PDB entry 4BON | electron microscopy, 40.00 A resolution (very low resolution: no residue pairs are listed; an interface is given only as per-side residue counts) | chains B and C of the 5 polymer chains in the assembly

[Chain B]
Protein: Acetylcholine receptor beta subunit
Source organism: Torpedo marmorata
UniProt: Q6S3I0 (Q6S3I0_TORMA); residues -23 to 469 here correspond to UniProt positions 1-493 (UniProt number = residue number + 24)
Amino-acid sequence (493 residues; row label = number of the first residue in the row; numbers below 1 keep their minus sign (Met-23 is residue -23)):
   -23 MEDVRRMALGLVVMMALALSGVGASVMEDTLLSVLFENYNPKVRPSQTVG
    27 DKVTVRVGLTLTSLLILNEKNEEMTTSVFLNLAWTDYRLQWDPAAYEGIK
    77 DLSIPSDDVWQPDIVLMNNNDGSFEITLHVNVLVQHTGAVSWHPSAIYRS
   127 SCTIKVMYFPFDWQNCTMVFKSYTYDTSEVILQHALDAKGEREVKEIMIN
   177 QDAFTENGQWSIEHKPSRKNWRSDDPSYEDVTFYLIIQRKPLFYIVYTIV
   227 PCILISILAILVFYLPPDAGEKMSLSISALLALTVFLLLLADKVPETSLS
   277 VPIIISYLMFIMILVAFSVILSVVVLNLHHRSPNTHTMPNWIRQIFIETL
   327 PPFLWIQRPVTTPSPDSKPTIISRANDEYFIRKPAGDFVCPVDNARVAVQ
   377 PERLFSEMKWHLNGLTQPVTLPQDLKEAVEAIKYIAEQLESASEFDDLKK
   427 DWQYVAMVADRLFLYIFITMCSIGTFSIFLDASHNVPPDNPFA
Not modelled in the structure: -23 to 0, 165-173, 313-402
Disulfide bonds: Cys128-Cys142

[Chain C]
Protein: Acetylcholine receptor delta subunit
Source organism: Torpedo marmorata
UniProt: Q6S3H8 (Q6S3H8_TORMA); residues -20 to 501 here correspond to UniProt positions 1-522 (UniProt number = residue number + 21)
Amino-acid sequence (522 residues; numbered -20 to 501; the number before each row is that of its first residue; numbers below 1 keep their minus sign (Met-20 is residue -20)):
   -20 MGNIHFVYLLISCLYYSGCSGVNEEERLINDLLIVNKYNKHVRPVKHNNE
    30 VVNIALSLTLSNLISLKETDETLTTNVWMDHAWYDHRLTWNASEYSDISI
    80 LRLRPELIWIPDIVLQNNNDGQYNVAYFCNVLVRPNGYVTWLPPAIFRSS
   130 CPINVLYFPFDWQNCSLKFTALNYNANEISMDLMTDTIDGKDYPIEWIII
   180 DPEAFTENGEWEIIHKPAKKNIYGDKFPNGTNYQDVTFYLIIRRKPLFYV
   230 INFITPCVLISFLAALAFYLPAESGEKMSTAICVLLAQAVFLLLTSQRLP
   280 ETALAVPLIGKYLMFIMSLVTGVVVNCGIVLNFHFRTPSTHVLSTRVKQI
   330 FLEKLPRILHMSRVDEIEQPDWQNDLKLRRSSSVGYISKAQEYFNIKSRS
   380 ELMFEKQSERHGLVPRVTPRIGFGNNNENIAASDQLHDEIKSGIDSTNYI
   430 VKQIKEKNAYDEEVGNWNLVGQTIDRLSMFIITPVMVLGTIFIFVMGNFN
   480 RPPAKPFEGDPFDYSSDHPRCA
Not modelled in the structure: -20 to 0, 163-177, 321-420, 486-501
Disulfide bonds: Cys130-Cys144

[Interface between chain B and chain C]
At this resolution (40 A) residue pairs are not listed: 41 residues of chain B and 40 of chain C lie at the interface.

[Overview]
Chain B and chain C form an interface of 41 and 40 residues respectively.
Here chain B is Acetylcholine receptor beta subunit and chain C is Acetylcholine receptor delta subunit, both
from Torpedo marmorata. Entry 4BON (The structure and super-organization of acetylcholine receptor-rapsyn
complexes class B) was determined by electron microscopy (same publication as 4BOG, 4BOI, 4BOO, 4BOR and
4BOT).
